4XEC - chain X; structure by X-ray diffraction, 2.69 A resolution.

[Chain X]
Protein: Dihydrofolate reductase
Source organism: Staphylococcus aureus
Notes: EC 1.5.1.3
Reference sequence: P0A017 (DYR_STAAU); residues 1-157 here correspond to UniProt positions 2-158 (UniProt number = residue number + 1)
Sequence (157 residues; each row starts with the number of its first residue):
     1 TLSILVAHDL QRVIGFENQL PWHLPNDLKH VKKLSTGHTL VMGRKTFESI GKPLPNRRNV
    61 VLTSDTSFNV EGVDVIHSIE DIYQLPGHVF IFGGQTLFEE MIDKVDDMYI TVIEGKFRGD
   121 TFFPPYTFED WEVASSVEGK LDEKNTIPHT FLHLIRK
Small-molecule neighbours:
  - 06U (6-ethyl-5-{(3R)-3-[3-methoxy-5-(pyridin-4-yl)phenyl]but-1-yn-1-yl}pyrimidine-2,4-diamine): Leu5, Val6, Ala7, Asn18, Gln19, Leu20, Asp27, Leu28, His30, Val31, Thr46, Ser49, Ile50, Leu54, Phe92, Thr111
  - NADPH (NDP; NADPH dihydro-nicotinamide-adenine-dinucleotide phosphate): Ile14, Gly15, Asn18, Gln19, Leu20, Gly43, Arg44, Lys45, Thr46, Ser49, Leu62, Thr63, Ser64, Asp65, His77, Ile79, Phe92, Gly93, Gly94, Gln95, Thr96, Leu97, Glu100, Thr121
UniProt features mapped onto this chain:
  - binding site (substrate): Leu5, Val6, Asp27, Ser49, Arg57, Phe92
  - binding site (NADP(+)): Val6, Ala7, Ile14 to Gln19, Gly43 to Thr46, Leu62 to Asp65, Phe92 to Leu97, Glu100, Thr121

[In short]
Ligands of chain X: compound 06U and NADPH. From UniProt: 6 substrate-binding residues and 24 NADP+-binding
residues.
Chain X is Dihydrofolate reductase (Staphylococcus aureus); the structure, Staphylococcus aureus Dihydrofolate
Reductase complexed with NADPH and
6-ETHYL-5-[(3R)-3-[3-METHOXY-5-(PYRIDIN-4-YL)PHENYL]BUT-1-YN-1-YL]PYRIMIDINE-2,4-DIAMINE (UCP1061), was
determined by X-ray diffraction (same publication as 4TU5).
